Entry 7TQV (electron microscopy, 3.43 A resolution); this record covers chains A and G of the 8 polymer chains in the assembly.

== Chain A ==
Name: Uridylate-specific endoribonuclease
From: Severe acute respiratory syndrome coronavirus 2
Notes: EC 3.1.-.-
UniProtKB: P0DTD1 (R1AB_SARS2); residues 2-347 here correspond to UniProt positions 6453-6798 (UniProt number = residue number + 6451)
Chain sequence (362 residues; row label = number of the first residue in the row; numbers below 1 keep their minus sign (Gly-14 is residue -14)):
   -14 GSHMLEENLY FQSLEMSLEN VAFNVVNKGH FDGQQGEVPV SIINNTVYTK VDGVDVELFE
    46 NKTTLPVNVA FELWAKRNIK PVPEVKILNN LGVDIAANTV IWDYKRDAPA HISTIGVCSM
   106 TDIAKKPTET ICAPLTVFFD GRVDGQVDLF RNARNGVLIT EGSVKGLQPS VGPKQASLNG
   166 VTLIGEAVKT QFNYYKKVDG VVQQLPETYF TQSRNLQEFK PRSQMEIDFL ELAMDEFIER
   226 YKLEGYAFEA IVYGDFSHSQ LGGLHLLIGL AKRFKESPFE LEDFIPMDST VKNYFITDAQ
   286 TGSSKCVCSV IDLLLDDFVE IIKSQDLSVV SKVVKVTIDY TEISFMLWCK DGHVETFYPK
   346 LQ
Not modelled in the structure: -14 to -2, 347
Construct notes: expression tag (-14 to 1); engineered mutation Ala235 (His6686 in P0DTD1)
UniProt features mapped onto this chain:
  - active site: His250 (Proton acceptor), Lys290 (For uridylate-specific endoribonuclease nsp15 activity)
  - binding site (uracil): Lys290 to Ser294, Thr341 to Lys345
  - site: Lys290 (Transition state stabilizer), Ser294 (Uracil recognition site), Gln347 (Cleavage)
From the paper describing this entry:
  - binding site for the 52-nt RNA strand (chain G): Gln19, Lys111, Lys150, Trp333, Glu340, Tyr343
  - mutagenesis - E340A: increased catalytic activity
  - mutagenesis - H235A: abolished catalytic activity
  - mutagenesis - W333A: decreased catalytic activity on ssRNA
  - mutagenesis - W333A: decreased catalytic activity on dsRNA

== Chain G ==
Molecule: 52-nt RNA strand
Sequence (52 nucleotides; numbered 1 to 52; the number before each row is that of its first residue):
     1 GGAGGUAGUA GGUUGUAUAG UAGUAAGACC AGACCCUAGA CCAAUUCAUG CC
Not modelled in the structure: 1-3, 37-52

== How chain A and chain G interact ==
Contacting residue pairs - 15 pairs, chain A then chain G:
  Gly248(A) - A25(G)  hydrogen bond to the phosphate
  His250(A) - U24(G)  base contact
  His250(A) - A25(G)  salt bridge to the phosphate
  Lys290(A) - U24(G)  hydrogen bond to the phosphate
  Lys290(A) - A25(G)  salt bridge to the phosphate
  Val292(A) - U24(G)  base contact
  Ser294(A) - U24(G)  hydrogen bond to the base
  Met331(A) - G23(G)  base contact
  Trp333(A) - A25(G)  stacking on the base
  Glu340(A) - A25(G)  hydrogen bond to the sugar
  Glu340(A) - A26(G)  sugar contact
  Thr341(A) - A25(G)  hydrogen bond to the phosphate
  Tyr343(A) - U24(G)  hydrogen bond to the phosphate
  Tyr343(A) - A25(G)  phosphate contact
  Lys345(A) - G23(G)  sugar contact
Also at the interface, not in a pair above, chain A (16 interface residues in all): Gly247, Asn278, Cys293, Lys335, Pro344

== In short ==
16 residues of chain A face 4 of chain G across their interface, with 6 hydrogen bonds, 2 salt bridges and 1
aromatic stacking contact. Polar contacts include Ser294(A)-U24(G), Glu340(A)-A25(G) and Gly248(A)-A25(G). The
paper reports a binding site for the 52-nt RNA strand (chain G) at Gln19(A), Lys111(A) and Lys150(A) among
others; E340A of chain A increases catalytic activity; 3 substitutions were tested in all.
Chain A is Uridylate-specific endoribonuclease (Severe acute respiratory syndrome coronavirus 2) and chain G
is a 52-nt RNA strand; the structure, SARS-CoV-2 endoribonuclease Nsp15 bound to dsRNA, was determined by
electron microscopy, deposited together with 7TJ2.
